Entry 7MD4 (electron microscopy, 4.50 A resolution (low resolution: residue-level contacts below are approximate; hydrogen-bond / salt-bridge calls are withheld)); this record covers chains N and A of the 12 polymer chains in the assembly.

Chain N:
Name: Isoform Short of Insulin receptor subunit alpha
From: Homo sapiens
Notes: fragment: C-terminal helix
UniProtKB: P06213 (INSR_HUMAN), isoform P06213-2; residues 694-720 here correspond to UniProt positions 721-747 (UniProt number = residue number + 27)
Sequence (30 residues; row label = number of the first residue in the row):
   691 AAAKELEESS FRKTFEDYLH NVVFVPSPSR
Not modelled in the structure: 691-693, 716-720
Sequence notes: expression tag (691-693); conflict Ser717 (Arg744 in P06213)
Curated features (UniProtKB/Swiss-Prot):
  - region: Glu706 to Phe714 (Insulin-binding)

Chain A:
Name: Isoform Short of Insulin receptor
From: Homo sapiens
Notes: fragment: extracellular domain
UniProtKB: P06213 (INSR_HUMAN), isoform P06213-2; residues 1-917 here correspond to UniProt positions 28-944 (UniProt number = residue number + 27)
Sequence (927 residues; row label = number of the first residue in the row):
     1 HLYPGEVCPG MDIRNNLTRL HELENCSVIE GHLQILLMFK TRPEDFRDLS FPKLIMITDY
    61 LLLFRVYGLE SLKDLFPNLT VIRGSRLFFN YALVIFEMVH LKELGLYNLM NITRGSVRIE
   121 KNNELCYLAT IDWSRILDSV EDNYIVLNKD DNEECGDICP GTAKGKTNCP ATVINGQFVE
   181 RCWTHSHCQK VCPTICKSHG CTAEGLCCHS ECLGNCSQPD DPTKCVACRN FYLDGRCVET
   241 CPPPYYHFQD WRCVNFSFCQ DLHHKCKNSR RQGCHQYVIH NNKCIPECPS GYTMNSSNLL
   301 CTPCLGPCPK VCHLLEGEKT IDSVTSAQEL RGCTVINGSL IINIRGGNNL AAELEANLGL
   361 IEEISGYLKI RRSYALVSLS FFRKLRLIRG ETLEIGNYSF YALDNQNLRQ LWDWSKHNLT
   421 ITQGKLFFHY NPKLCLSEIH KMEEVSGTKG RQERNDIALK TNGDQASCEN ELLKFSYIRT
   481 SFDKILLRWE PYWPPDFRDL LGFMLFYKEA PYQNVTEFDG QDACGSNSWT VVDIDPPLRS
   541 NDPKSQNHPG WLMRGLKPWT QYAIFVKTLV TFSDERRTYG AKSDIIYVQT DATNPSVPLD
   601 PISVSNSSSQ IILKWKPPSD PNGNITHYLV FWERQAEDSE LFELDYCLKG LKLPSRTWSP
   661 PFESEDSQKH NQSEYEDSAG ECCSCPKTDS QILKELEESS FRKTFEDYLH NVVFVPRPSR
   721 KRRSLGDVGN VTVAVPTVAA FPNTSSTSVP TSPEEHRPFE KVVNKESLVI SGLRHFTGYR
   781 IELQACNQDT PEERCSVAAY VSARTMPEAK ADDIVGPVTH EIFENNVVHL MWQEPKEPNG
   841 LIVLYEVSYR RYGDEELHLC VSRKHFALER GCRLRGLSPG NYSVRIRATS LAGNGSWTEP
   901 TYFYVTDYLD VPSNIAKHHH HHHHHHH
Not modelled in the structure: 1-6, 148-195, 268-273, 305-317, 516-530, 657-753, 910-927
Sequence notes: expression tag (918-927)
Cystine bridges: Cys8-Cys26, Cys196-Cys207, Cys208-Cys216, Cys212-Cys225, Cys228-Cys237, Cys241-Cys253, Cys259-Cys284, Cys266-Cys274, Cys288-Cys301, Cys435-Cys468, Cys647-Cys860, Cys786-Cys795
Curated features (UniProtKB/Swiss-Prot):
  - region: Glu706 to Phe714 (Insulin-binding)
  - site: Phe39 (Insulin-binding)
  - modified residue: Ser373 (Phosphoserine), Tyr374 (Phosphotyrosine), Ser380 (Phosphoserine)
  - glycosylation (N-linked (GlcNAc...) asparagine): Asn16, Asn25, Asn78, Asn111, Asn215, Asn255, Asn295, Asn337, Asn397, Asn418, Asn514, Asn606, Asn624, Asn671
What the authors report for this chain:
  - conformationally variable residues (domain motion): Ile344 to Asn349, Arg372 to Leu376

Chain N / chain A interface:
Residue-residue contacts - 10 pairs, chain N then chain A:
  Phe701(N) - Phe89(A)
  Arg702(N) - Arg118(A)
  Arg702(N) - Glu120(A)
  Arg702(N) - Tyr144(A)
  Arg702(N) - Val146(A)
  Phe705(N) - Phe88(A)
  Phe705(N) - Phe89(A)
  Phe705(N) - Arg118(A)
  Leu709(N) - Phe88(A)
  Val712(N) - Phe88(A)
Interface residues without a listed pair, chain N (7 interface residues in all): Tyr708, Val713
Interface residues without a listed pair, chain A (8 interface residues in all): Arg14, Gln34

Overview:
7 residues of chain N face 8 of chain A across their interface. The paper reports conformational variability
at Ile344(A) and Arg372(A).
Here chain N is Isoform Short of Insulin receptor subunit alpha and chain A is Isoform Short of Insulin
receptor, both from Homo sapiens. Entry 7MD4 (Insulin receptor ectodomain dimer complexed with two IRPA-3
partial agonists) was determined by electron microscopy together with 7MD5 from the same study.
